8XLS - chains B and M of the 17 polymer chains in the assembly; structure by electron microscopy, 2.30 A resolution.

== Chain B ==
Name: Photosystem I P700 chlorophyll a apoprotein A2
Organism: Thalassiosira pseudonana CCMP1335
Notes: EC 1.97.1.12
UniProt: A0T0M9 (PSAB_THAPS); residue numbers follow UniProt; this construct covers 1-733
Chain sequence (733 residues; numbered 1 to 733; the number before each row is that of its first residue):
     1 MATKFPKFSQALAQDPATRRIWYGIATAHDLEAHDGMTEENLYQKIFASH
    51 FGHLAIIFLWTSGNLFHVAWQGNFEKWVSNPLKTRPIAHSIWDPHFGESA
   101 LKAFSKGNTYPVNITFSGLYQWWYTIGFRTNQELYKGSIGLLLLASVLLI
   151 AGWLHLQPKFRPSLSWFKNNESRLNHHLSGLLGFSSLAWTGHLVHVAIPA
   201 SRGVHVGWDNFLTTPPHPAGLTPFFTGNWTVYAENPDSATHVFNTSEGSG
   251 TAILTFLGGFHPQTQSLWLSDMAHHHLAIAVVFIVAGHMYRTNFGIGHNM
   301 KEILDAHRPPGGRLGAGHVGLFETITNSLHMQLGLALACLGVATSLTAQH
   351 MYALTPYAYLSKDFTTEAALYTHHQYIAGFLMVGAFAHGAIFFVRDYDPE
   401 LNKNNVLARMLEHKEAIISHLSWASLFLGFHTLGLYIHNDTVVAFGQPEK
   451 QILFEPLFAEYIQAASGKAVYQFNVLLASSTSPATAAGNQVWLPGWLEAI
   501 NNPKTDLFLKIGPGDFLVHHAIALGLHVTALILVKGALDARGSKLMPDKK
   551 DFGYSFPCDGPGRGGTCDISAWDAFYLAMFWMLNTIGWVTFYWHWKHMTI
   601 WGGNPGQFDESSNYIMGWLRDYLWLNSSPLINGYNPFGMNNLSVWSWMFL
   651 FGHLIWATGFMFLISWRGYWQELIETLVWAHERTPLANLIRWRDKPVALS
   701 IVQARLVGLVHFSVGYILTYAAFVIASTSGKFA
Unresolved in the structure: 1, 733
Metal / ion sites: chlorophyll a Mg near Asp93 (its only coordinating residue here); 4Fe-4S cluster Fe: Cys558, Cys567 (shared with 2 residues of chain A)
Ligand contacts:
  - beta-carotene (BCR), molecule 1: Gly52, Ile56, Leu59, Leu149
  - beta-carotene (BCR), molecule 2: Leu54, Phe58, Trp60, Gly180, Leu181, Phe184, Ser185
  - beta-carotene (BCR), molecule 3: Leu187, Leu221, Phe224, Phe225, Val281, Ile284, Val285, His288
  - beta-carotene (BCR), molecule 4: Met331, Gly334, Leu335, Ala338, Val342, Met382, Ala385, Phe386, Gly389, Phe392, Phe393, Leu407, Ala537
  - beta-carotene (BCR), molecule 5: Phe386, Leu407, Met410, Val534, Leu538
  - beta-carotene (BCR), molecule 6: Val644, Trp647, Met648, Phe651, Trp670, Ile674, Leu677
  - beta-carotene (BCR), molecule 7: Thr684, Pro685, Leu686, Ala687
  - chlorophyll a isomer (CL0): Leu619, Leu623, Trp624, Trp656
  - chlorophyll a (CLA), molecule 1: Phe5, Phe8, Ile25, Ala28, His29, Leu31, His34, Ser49, His53, Ile56
  - chlorophyll a (CLA), molecule 2: Thr18, Ile21, Trp22, Ile674, Leu677, Val678, His681, Ile690, Arg691, Trp692, Arg693, Asp694, Pro696, Val697
  - chlorophyll a (CLA), molecule 3: Trp22, Phe651, Leu654, Ile655, Thr658, Met661, Phe662, Leu699, Val707, Val710, His711, Val714
  - chlorophyll a (CLA), molecule 4: Ile25, Ala26, Thr27, Ala28, His29, Asp30, His330, Leu333, Leu337, Phe380, Leu381, Val383, Gly384, Ala387, His388, Ile391, Arg395, Tyr554, Trp572, Phe575, Phe651, Val710, Val714, Leu718
  - chlorophyll a (CLA), molecule 5: His29, Leu31, Tyr43, Ile46, Ser49, His50, His53, Leu54, Ile57, Phe167, Arg173, His177, Leu181, Leu329, His330, Gln332, Leu333, Ala336, Leu337, Leu340
  - chlorophyll a (CLA), molecule 6: His29, His53, Ile56, Ile57, Trp60, Leu340, Ile377, Phe380, Leu381
  - chlorophyll a (CLA), molecule 7: Phe47, Phe51, Leu144, Val147, Ile150, Ala151, Leu154, His155, Lys159, Phe160, Pro162, Trp166
  - chlorophyll a (CLA), molecule 8: Phe47, His50, Phe51, Leu54, Trp166, Phe167, Asn169, Ser172, Arg173, His176, His177, Gly180, Leu181, Leu182, Phe283, Leu340, Leu346
  - chlorophyll a (CLA), molecule 9: Ile56, Leu59, Trp60, Ser62, Gly63, Phe66, His67, Trp70, Gln71, His89, Ser90, Ile91, Trp92, Leu142
  - chlorophyll a (CLA), molecule 10: Ile56, Trp60, Asn64, His67, Val68, Ala88, His89, Asn113, Ile114, Thr115, Phe116, Ser117, Leu119, Val644, Trp645, Met648
  - chlorophyll a (CLA), molecule 11: Ile57, Phe58, Trp60, Thr61, Ser117, Gly118, Leu119, Trp122, Phe184, Ser185, Ala188, Leu340, Ala343, Thr344, Thr347, Met351, Tyr357, Leu370, His373, His374, Ile377, Leu381
  - chlorophyll a (CLA), molecule 12: Trp60, Asn64, Phe116, Ser117, Leu119, Ala369, Leu370, Thr372, His373, Tyr376, Ile377, Phe380, Met648, Ile717, Leu718, Tyr720, Ala721, Val724, Ile725
  - chlorophyll a (CLA), molecule 13: His89, Ser90, Ile91, Trp92, Asp93, Pro94, His95, Phe96, Phe104, Asn113, Ser643, Val644, Trp647
  - chlorophyll a (CLA), molecule 14: Trp92, Pro94, His95
  - chlorophyll a (CLA), molecule 15: Trp122, Thr125, Ile126, Leu181, Leu182, Ser185, Ser186, Trp189, Leu267, Met272, His275, His276, Ile279, Ala343, Leu346, Thr347, His350, Met351, Pro356, Tyr357
  - chlorophyll a (CLA), molecule 16: Ile126, Gly127, Phe128, Glu133, Lys136, Gly137, Gly140, Leu141, Leu143, Leu144, Ser146, Val147, Ile150, Ser185, Ala188, Trp189, Gly191, His192, His195, Val196, Val206, Gly207, Trp208, Phe211
  - chlorophyll a (CLA), molecule 17: Trp166, Asn169, Ser172, His176, Thr292, Asn293, Phe294
  - chlorophyll a (CLA), molecule 18: Asn170, Arg173, Leu174, His177, Leu178, Met300, Leu304, Phe322, Ile325, Thr326, Leu335, Ala336, Cys339, Leu340, Ala343
  - chlorophyll a (CLA), molecule 19: Leu174, Leu178, Leu182, Val282, Phe283, Ala286, Met289, Tyr290, Met300, Ile303, Leu304
  - chlorophyll a (CLA), molecule 20: Asn175, His176, Ser179, Gly180, Phe184, Ile284, His288, Tyr290, Thr292, Phe294, Ile296
  - chlorophyll a (CLA), molecule 21: Leu187, Ala188, Thr190, Gly191, Val194, His195, Phe211, Leu212, Thr213, Thr214, Pro215, Pro216, His217, Gly220, Leu221, Phe224, Tyr232, Leu254, Leu277
  - chlorophyll a (CLA), molecule 22: Phe224, Gly227, Trp229, Thr230, Tyr232, Ala233, Leu254, Thr255, Phe256, His274, Leu277, Ala278, Val281, Val491
  - chlorophyll a (CLA), molecule 23: Thr255, Phe256, Gly258, Gly259, Leu267, Asp271, Met272, His274, His275, Ala278, Ile279, Val282, His350, Leu354, Trp492, Trp496
  - chlorophyll a (CLA), molecule 24: Val282, Ile303, Leu304, His307, Leu314, His318, Leu321, Ile325, Met331, Val406, Leu407, Met410
  - chlorophyll a (CLA), molecule 25: Val285, Ala286, His288, Met289, Ile296, Gly297, His298
  - chlorophyll a (CLA), molecule 26: Met289, His298, Glu302, Ile303, Ala306, His307
  - chlorophyll a (CLA), molecule 27: Ala306, His307, Arg308, Pro309, Pro310, Arg313, Leu314
  - chlorophyll a (CLA), molecule 28: Arg313, Leu314, Val406, Arg409, Met410, Glu412, His413, Ala416, Ile417, His420
  - chlorophyll a (CLA), molecule 29: Leu335, Ala338, Cys339, Val342, Leu346, Gln349, His350, Tyr352, Ala353, Leu354, Leu507, Phe508
  - chlorophyll a (CLA), molecule 30: Val342, Ser345, Leu346, Gln349, Gln375, Gly379, Met382, Phe386, Leu526, Thr529, Ala530, Leu533, Met582, Thr585, Ile586
  - chlorophyll a (CLA), molecule 31: Gln349, Tyr352, Tyr371, Phe458, Ala459, Ile462, Gln463, Phe508, Leu509, Ile511, His519, Ile522, Leu526, Val589, Tyr592, Trp593, Lys596
  - chlorophyll a (CLA), molecule 32: Tyr376, Thr432, Leu433, Tyr436, Val518, Ala521, Leu524, Asn584, Trp588, Phe591, Ile615, Trp618, Leu619, Leu623, Ser627, Ile631, Phe649, His653, Trp656, Phe712, Tyr716, Thr719, Tyr720, Phe723
  - chlorophyll a (CLA), molecule 33: Ala416, His420, Trp423
  - chlorophyll a (CLA), molecule 34: Ile417, His420, Leu421, Trp423, Ala424, Ala523, Leu526, His527
  - chlorophyll a (CLA), molecule 35: Ser419, His420, Ser422, Trp423, Leu426, Phe430
  - chlorophyll a (CLA), molecule 36: Ser422, Ser425, Leu426, Gly429, Phe430, Leu433, Leu524, Val528, Leu531, Ile532, Leu577, Phe580, Trp581
  - chlorophyll a (CLA), molecule 37: Trp423, Leu426, Phe427, Phe430, His431
  - chlorophyll a (CLA), molecule 38: Phe427, Leu428, Phe454, Glu455, Pro456, Leu457, Phe458, Ala459, Phe516, His519, His520, Ala523, His527
  - chlorophyll a (CLA), molecule 39: Phe430, Gly434, Leu435, Ile437, His438, Thr441, Val442, Phe445, Lys450, Ile452
  - chlorophyll a (CLA), molecule 40: Leu433, Ile437, Asp440, Leu524, Phe580, Trp581, Asn584, Trp588, Ile615, Leu619, Trp656, Phe712
  - chlorophyll a (CLA), molecule 41: Leu457, Phe458, Tyr461, Phe473
  - chlorophyll a (CLA), molecule 42: Tyr461, Ile462, Ala465, Ser466, Leu476, Leu477, Ala484, Trp492, Leu493, Trp496, Phe508
  - chlorophyll a (CLA), molecule 43: Leu476, Ser482, Pro483, Ala484, Ala487, Gly488, Val491, Trp492
  - chlorophyll a (CLA), molecule 44: Trp647, Leu650, Phe651, His653, Leu654, Trp656, Ala657, Phe660
  - chlorophyll a (CLA), molecule 45: Leu654, Ala657, Thr658, Phe660, Met661, Ile664, Ser665, Tyr669, Trp670, Leu673
  - chlorophyll a (CLA), molecule 46: Leu677, Ala680, His681, Thr684, Ala687, Ile690
  - chlorophyll a (CLA), molecule 47: Trp679, Ala680, Arg683, Thr684, Pro685
  - chlorophyll a (CLA), molecule 48: Thr684, Pro685, Leu686, Ala687, Leu689
  - phylloquinone (PQN): Ile21, Trp22, Met661, Phe662, Ser665, Trp666, Arg667, Trp670, Ile674, Val697, Ala698, Leu699, Ser700, Ala704
  - 4Fe-4S cluster (SF4): Cys558, Gly560, Pro561, Thr566, Cys567, Trp666, Ile701, Arg705

== Chain M ==
Name: Photosystem I reaction center subunit XII
Organism: Thalassiosira pseudonana CCMP1335
UniProt: A0T0S1 (PSAM_THAPS); numbering as in UniProt (aligned over 1-30)
Chain sequence (30 residues; numbered 1 to 30; the number before each row is that of its first residue):
     1 MITDFQVYIALMAALLASVLAIRLGATLYQ
Ligand contacts:
  - Fucoxanthin (A86; (3S,3'S,5R,5'R,6S,6'R,8'R)-3,5'-dihydroxy-8-oxo-6',7'-didehydro-5,5',6,6',7,8-hexahydro-5,6-epoxy-beta,beta-caroten-3'- yl acetate): Leu16, Val19, Leu20, Arg23
  - beta-carotene (BCR): Tyr8, Leu11, Met12, Ala14, Leu15, Ala17, Ser18, Ala21, Leu24, Gly25
  - chlorophyll a (CLA), molecule 1: Val7, Ala10, Leu11, Ala14
  - chlorophyll a (CLA), molecule 2: Ala21, Ile22, Gly25, Ala26, Leu28, Tyr29

== How chain B and chain M interact ==
Pairs across the interface (36; chain B residue first):
  Lys7(B) - Tyr29(M)  hydrogen bond (side chain-backbone)
  Lys7(B) - Gln30(M)
  Lys45(B) - Thr27(M)
  Lys45(B) - Leu28(M)  hydrogen bond (side chain-backbone)
  Lys45(B) - Gln30(M)
  Ala48(B) - Leu28(M)  hydrophobic
  Ser49(B) - Leu28(M)
  Gly52(B) - Leu24(M)
  Ala69(B) - Ile2(M)
  Trp70(B) - Val7(M)
  Asn131(B) - Ile2(M)
  Gln132(B) - Met1(M)  hydrogen bond (side chain-backbone)
  Gln132(B) - Ile2(M)
  Gln132(B) - Gln6(M)  hydrogen bond
  Tyr135(B) - Ile2(M)  hydrophobic
  Tyr135(B) - Gln6(M)  hydrogen bond (side chain-backbone)
  Tyr135(B) - Ile9(M)
  Ile139(B) - Ala10(M)  hydrophobic
  Leu142(B) - Ala10(M)
  Leu142(B) - Ala13(M)  hydrophobic
  Leu142(B) - Ala14(M)
  Ser146(B) - Leu16(M)
  Ser146(B) - Ala17(M)
  Ser146(B) - Leu20(M)
  Leu149(B) - Ala17(M)
  Leu149(B) - Leu20(M)  hydrophobic
  Leu149(B) - Ala21(M)
  Leu149(B) - Leu24(M)  hydrophobic
  Ile150(B) - Leu20(M)  hydrophobic
  Gly152(B) - Leu24(M)
  Trp153(B) - Arg23(M)
  Trp153(B) - Leu24(M)
  Trp153(B) - Thr27(M)
  Leu156(B) - Thr27(M)
  Leu156(B) - Leu28(M)  hydrophobic
  Gln157(B) - Thr27(M)
Other interface residues (no listed pair), chain B (22 interface residues in all): Leu59, Phe66, Leu143

== In short ==
22 residues of chain B and 18 residues of chain M are in contact, with 5 hydrogen bonds. Polar pairs include
Lys7(B)-Tyr29(M), Lys45(B)-Leu28(M) and Gln132(B)-Met1(M). 2 chlorophyll a molecules and one beta-carotene
molecule are bound between chain B and chain M.
Chain B is Photosystem I P700 chlorophyll a apoprotein A2 and chain M is Photosystem I reaction center subunit
XII, both from Thalassiosira pseudonana CCMP1335; the structure, PSI-FCPI of the diatom Thalassiosira
pseudonana CCMP1335, was determined by electron microscopy.
